Entry 6RXL (X-ray diffraction, 2.30 A resolution); this record covers chains A and B.

Chain A:
Name: NAD-dependent protein deacylase
Organism: Escherichia coli (strain K12)
Notes: EC 3.5.1.-
Reference sequence: P75960 (NPD_ECOLI); residues 40-279 here = UniProt positions 40-279
Sequence (254 residues; numbered -14 to 279; 40 numbers in that range are skipped by the numbering (no residue carries them; nothing is unmodelled there); the number before each row is that of its first residue; numbers below 1 keep their minus sign (Met-14 is residue -14)):
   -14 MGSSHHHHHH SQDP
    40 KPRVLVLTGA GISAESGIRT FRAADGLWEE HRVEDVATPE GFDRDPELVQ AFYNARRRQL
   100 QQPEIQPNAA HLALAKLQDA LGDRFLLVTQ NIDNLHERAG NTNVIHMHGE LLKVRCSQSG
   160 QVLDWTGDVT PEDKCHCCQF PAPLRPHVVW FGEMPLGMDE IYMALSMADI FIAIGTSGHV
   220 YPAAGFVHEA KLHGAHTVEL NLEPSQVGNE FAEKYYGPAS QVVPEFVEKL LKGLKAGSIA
Not modelled in the structure: -14 to -1, 275-279
Sequence notes: initiating methionine (-14); expression tag (-13 to -1)
Curated features (UniProtKB/Swiss-Prot):
  - active site: His147 (Proton acceptor)
  - binding site (NAD(+)): Gln129 to Asp132, Gly214 to Ser216, Asn240 to Glu242, Ala258
  - binding site (substrate): Tyr92, Arg95
  - binding site (Zn(2+)): Cys155, Cys174
  - mutagenesis: Tyr92 (Y92F: 42-fold decrease in desuccinylase activity. 3-fold decrease in deacetylase activity), Arg95 (R95M: 100-fold decrease in desuccinylase activity. 3-fold decrease in deacetylase activity)
Metal / ion sites: Zn2+: Cys155, Cys174, Cys176, Cys177
From the paper describing this entry:
  - mutagenesis - A76G/I131C: abolished catalytic activity on decrotonylation
  - mutagenesis - A76G/I131C: decreased catalytic activity on acetyl groups
  - mutagenesis - A76G/I131C: unchanged catalytic activity on butyryl groups

Chain B:
Name: Histone H4
Notes: fragment: H4K16Ac
Reference sequence: P02309 (H4_YEAST); residues 12-22 here correspond to UniProt positions 13-23 (UniProt number = residue number + 1)
Sequence (11 residues; row label = number of the first residue in the row):
    12 KGGAKRHRKI L
Not modelled in the structure: 12, 20-22
Modified / non-standard residues: Lys16 (N-6-crotonyl-L-lysine; KCR)
Curated features (UniProtKB/Swiss-Prot):
  - modified residue: Lys12 (N6-acetyl-N6-methyllysine)

Chain A / chain B interface:
Pairs across the interface - 27 pairs, chain A then chain B:
  Trp67(A) with Lys16(B)
  Ile131(A) with Lys16(B)
  His147(A) with Lys16(B)
  Val187(A) with Lys16(B)
  Val188(A) with Lys16(B)
  Trp189(A) with Lys16(B)
  Phe190(A) with Lys16(B); Arg17(B); His18(B)
  Gly191(A) with Ala15(B); Lys16(B), hydrogen bond (backbone-backbone)
  Glu192(A) with Ala15(B); Lys16(B), hydrogen bond (backbone-backbone)
  Met193(A) with Gly14(B); Ala15(B), hydrophobic
  Pro194(A) with Gly14(B); Lys16(B)
  Tyr201(A) with Gly13(B), hydrogen bond (side chain-backbone)
  His218(A) with Arg17(B); His18(B); Arg19(B), hydrogen bond (backbone-backbone)
  Val219(A) with Arg17(B)
  Tyr220(A) with Ala15(B); Lys16(B); Arg17(B), hydrogen bond (backbone-backbone)
  Pro221(A) with Gly13(B); Ala15(B)
Also at the interface, not in a pair above, chain A (17 interface residues in all): Met197

Summary:
17 residues of chain A and 7 residues of chain B are in contact; the contacts include 5 hydrogen bonds. Among
the polar pairs are Tyr201(A)-Gly13(B), Gly191(A)-Lys16(B) and Glu192(A)-Lys16(B). The paper reports that
A76G/I131C of chain A abolish catalytic activity on decrotonylation; A76G/I131C of chain A reduce catalytic
activity on acetyl groups.
Here chain A is NAD-dependent protein deacylase (Escherichia coli (strain K12)) and chain B is Histone H4.
Entry 6RXL (Crystal structure of CobB wt in complex with H4K16-Crotonyl peptide) was determined by X-ray
diffraction together with 6RXJ, 6RXK, 6RXM, 6RXO, 6RXP, 6RXQ, 6RXR and 6RXS from the same study.
